PDB entry 2H6J | X-ray diffraction, 3.20 A resolution | chains H and I of the 14 polymer chains in the assembly

[Chain H (and I)]
Name: Proteasome beta-type subunit 1
Source organism: Rhodococcus erythropolis
Notes: EC 3.4.25.1; chain I of this document is another copy of the same molecule, construct and numbering; everything in this record applies to it too
UniProtKB: Q53079 (Q53079_RHOER); aligned to UniProt positions 1-292 over residues -65 to 227 (the alignment contains insertions or deletions, so no single offset holds)
Sequence (294 residues; each row starts with the number of its first residue; note: 1 number in that range is skipped by the numbering (no residue carries it; nothing is unmodelled there); numbers below 1 keep their minus sign (Met-65 is residue -65)):
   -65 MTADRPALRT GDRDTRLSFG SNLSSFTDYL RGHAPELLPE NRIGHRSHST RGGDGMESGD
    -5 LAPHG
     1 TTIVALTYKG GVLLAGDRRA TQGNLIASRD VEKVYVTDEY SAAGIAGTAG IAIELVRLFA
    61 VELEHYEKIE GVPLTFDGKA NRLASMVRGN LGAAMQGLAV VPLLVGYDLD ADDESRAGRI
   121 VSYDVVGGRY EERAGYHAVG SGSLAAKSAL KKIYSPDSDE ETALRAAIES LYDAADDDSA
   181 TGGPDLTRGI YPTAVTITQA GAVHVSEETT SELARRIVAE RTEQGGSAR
Not modelled in the structure: -65 to -45, -27 to -7, 220-229
Construct notes: engineered mutation Ala145 (Phe210 in Q53079)
UniProt features mapped onto this chain:
  - active site: Thr1 (Nucleophile)
Reported in the primary citation:
  - catalytic residues: Thr1, Asp17, Lys33 (citing earlier work)
  - mutagenesis - F145A, F145A/D173A/D176A, F145A/K151A/K152A, K151A/K152A, D177A, D178A: decreased catalytic activity
  - mutagenesis - D173A/D176A: unchanged catalytic activity
  - conformationally variable residues (order/disorder transition): Thr1, Asp17, Asn24, Arg29, Lys33

[Interface between chain H and chain I]
Residue-residue contacts (15):
  Glu-30(H) with Arg88(I)
  Leu-28(H) with Arg88(I)
  Leu-5(H) with Val125(I)
  Ala-4(H) with Asp124(I); Val126(I), hydrophobic
  Pro-3(H) with Asp124(I)
  Asp30(H) with Arg133(I), salt bridge
  Ala49(H) with Tyr130(I)
  Gly50(H) with Asp124(I), hydrogen bond (backbone-side chain); Val126(I); Gly128(I); Tyr130(I), hydrogen bond (backbone-side chain)
  Ile51(H) with Val126(I), hydrophobic
  Arg57(H) with Asn81(I)
  Gln96(H) with Met95(I)
Also at the interface, not in a pair above, chain H (14 interface residues in all): Leu-29, Thr48, Leu98

[Overview]
14 residues of chain H and 9 residues of chain I are in contact; the contacts include 2 hydrogen bonds and 1
salt bridge. Polar contacts include Asp30(H)-Arg133(I), Gly50(H)-Asp124(I) and Gly50(H)-Tyr130(I). The paper
reports catalytic residues Thr1(H), Asp17(H) and Lys33(H); F145A, F145A/D173A/D176A and F145A/K151A/K152A of
chain H, among others, reduce catalytic activity; 7 substitutions were tested in all.
Chain H and chain I are both Proteasome beta-type subunit 1 (Rhodococcus erythropolis); the structure, Crystal
Structure of the Beta F145A Rhodococcus Proteasome, was determined by X-ray diffraction.
